Entry 5IP1 (X-ray diffraction, 2.70 A resolution); this record covers chains B and C of the 3 polymer chains in the assembly.

== Chain B (and C) ==
Molecule: Nucleoprotein
Source organism: Tomato spotted wilt virus
Notes: chain C of this document is another copy of the same molecule, construct and numbering; everything in this record applies to it too
Reference sequence: F4ZD19 (F4ZD19_TSWV); residues 1-258 here = UniProt positions 1-258
Chain sequence (279 residues; each row starts with the number of its first residue; numbers below 1 keep their minus sign (Mse-20 is residue -20)):
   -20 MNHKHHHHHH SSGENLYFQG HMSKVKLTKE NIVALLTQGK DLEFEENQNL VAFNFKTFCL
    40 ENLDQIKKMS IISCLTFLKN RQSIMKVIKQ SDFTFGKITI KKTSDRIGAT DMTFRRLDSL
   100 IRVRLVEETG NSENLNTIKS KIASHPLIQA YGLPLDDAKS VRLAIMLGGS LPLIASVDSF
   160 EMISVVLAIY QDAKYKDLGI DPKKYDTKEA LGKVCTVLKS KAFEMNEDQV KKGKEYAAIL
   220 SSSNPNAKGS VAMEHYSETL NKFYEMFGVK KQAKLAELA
Disordered / not traced: -20 to 1
Differences from the reference sequence: expression tag (-20 to 0)
Modified / non-standard residues: Mse-20, Mse1 (selenomethionine); Mse48, Mse64, Mse91, Mse145, Mse161, Mse204, Mse232, Mse245 (selenomethionine; parent Met)
What the authors report for this chain:
  - self-association interface (contacts with another copy of this molecule); pairs are residue here / residue on that copy: Lys19-Ser52 (backbone contact), Asp20-Ser49 (hydrogen bond), Leu21-Thr55 (backbone contact), Tyr243-Asp171 (hydrogen bond), Leu6, Leu15, Thr16, Asp20, Glu22, Mse48, Ser49, Thr55, Asn59, Ser62, Ile63, Val66, Phe72, Phe74, Mse161, Val164, Ile168, Tyr169, Lys187, Gly191, Cys194, Lys198, Mse204, Val209, Gly212, Lys213, Ala216, Leu219, Mse232, His234, Tyr235, Thr238, Leu239, Phe242, Tyr243, Mse245

== How chain B and chain C interact ==
Contacting residue pairs (87):
  Lys47(B) - Thr16(C)
  Lys47(B) - Gln17(C)
  Lys47(B) - Gly18(C)
  Mse48(B) - Leu14(C)
  Mse48(B) - Leu15(C)
  Mse48(B) - Gln17(C)
  Ser49(B) - Gly18(C)
  Ser49(B) - Lys19(C)
  Ser49(B) - Asp20(C)  hydrogen bond
  Ile51(B) - Asp20(C)
  Ile51(B) - Glu22(C)
  Ser52(B) - Leu14(C)
  Ser52(B) - Lys19(C)  hydrogen bond (side chain-backbone)
  Ser52(B) - Leu21(C)  hydrogen bond (side chain-backbone)
  Thr55(B) - Leu14(C)
  Thr55(B) - Leu21(C)  hydrogen bond (side chain-backbone)
  Thr55(B) - Glu22(C)
  Thr55(B) - Phe23(C)
  Asn59(B) - Phe23(C)
  Ser62(B) - Leu6(C)
  Ile63(B) - Phe23(C)  hydrophobic
  Mse64(B) - Arg85(C)
  Lys65(B) - Arg85(C)
  Val66(B) - Lys8(C)
  Val66(B) - Ile11(C)  hydrophobic
  Ile67(B) - Ile11(C)  hydrophobic
  Lys68(B) - Arg85(C)
  Phe72(B) - Lys8(C)
  Phe72(B) - Ile11(C)  hydrophobic
  Phe72(B) - Val12(C)  hydrophobic
  Phe72(B) - Leu15(C)  hydrophobic
  Thr73(B) - Val12(C)
  Phe74(B) - Leu15(C)  hydrophobic
  Phe74(B) - Thr16(C)
  Gly75(B) - Thr16(C)
  Ser83(B) - Asp84(C)
  Leu96(B) - Leu15(C)  hydrophobic
  Lys120(B) - Glu22(C)
  Lys175(B) - Asp185(C)  salt bridge
  Asp180(B) - Glu188(C)
  Asp180(B) - Lys192(C)  salt bridge
  Lys182(B) - Lys183(C)  hydrogen bond (side chain-backbone)
  Lys227(B) - Thr195(C)
  Gly228(B) - Gly191(C)
  Gly228(B) - Thr195(C)
  Ala231(B) - Cys194(C)
  Ala231(B) - Thr195(C)
  Mse232(B) - Lys187(C)
  Mse232(B) - Leu190(C)
  His234(B) - Lys198(C)
  Tyr235(B) - Cys194(C)
  Tyr235(B) - Leu197(C)
  Tyr235(B) - Lys198(C)
  Tyr235(B) - Phe202(C)  hydrogen bond (side chain-backbone)
  Tyr235(B) - Mse204(C)  hydrophobic
  Thr238(B) - Mse204(C)
  Thr238(B) - Val209(C)
  Leu239(B) - Val164(C)  hydrophobic
  Leu239(B) - Ile168(C)  hydrophobic
  Leu239(B) - Cys194(C)  hydrophobic
  Leu239(B) - Mse204(C)  hydrophobic
  Lys241(B) - Val209(C)
  Phe242(B) - Mse161(C)  hydrophobic
  Phe242(B) - Val165(C)  hydrophobic
  Phe242(B) - Ile168(C)  hydrophobic
  Phe242(B) - Val209(C)
  Phe242(B) - Gly212(C)
  Phe242(B) - Lys213(C)
  Phe242(B) - Ala216(C)  hydrophobic
  Tyr243(B) - Ile168(C)
  Tyr243(B) - Asp171(C)  hydrogen bond
  Tyr243(B) - Leu190(C)
  Mse245(B) - Lys213(C)
  Mse245(B) - Ala216(C)  hydrophobic
  Mse245(B) - Ala217(C)
  Mse245(B) - Ser220(C)  hydrogen bond (backbone-side chain)
  Phe246(B) - Val165(C)
  Phe246(B) - Ile168(C)  hydrophobic
  Phe246(B) - Tyr169(C)  hydrophobic
  Phe246(B) - Lys173(C)
  Phe246(B) - Ala216(C)
  Phe246(B) - Ser220(C)
  Lys249(B) - Ser220(C)
  Lys249(B) - Ser221(C)
  Gln251(B) - Ser220(C)
  Gln251(B) - Ser221(C)
  Gln251(B) - Asn223(C)
Other interface residues (no listed pair), chain B (45 interface residues in all): Phe56, Ser70, Ile100, Ile179, Pro181, Gly247
Other interface residues (no listed pair), chain C (47 interface residues in all): Ala172, Leu219, Ser222

== In short ==
Chain B and chain C form an interface of 45 and 47 residues respectively; the contacts include 8 hydrogen
bonds and 2 salt bridges. Polar pairs include Lys175(B)-Asp185(C), Asp180(B)-Lys192(C) and Ser49(B)-Asp20(C).
From the paper: a self-association interface involving Leu6(B), Leu15(B) and Thr16(B) among others.
Chain B and chain C are both Nucleoprotein (Tomato spotted wilt virus); the structure, Tomato spotted wilt
tospovirus nucleocapsid protein, was determined by X-ray diffraction together with 5IP2 and 5IP3 from the same
study.
